Entry 7VBA (electron microscopy, 2.89 A resolution); this record covers chains B and R of the 16 polymer chains in the assembly.

Chain B:
Protein: DNA-directed RNA polymerase I subunit RPA2
From: Homo sapiens
Notes: EC 2.7.7.6
UniProt: Q9H9Y6 (RPA2_HUMAN); residues 1-1135 here = UniProt positions 1-1135
Amino-acid sequence (1135 residues; numbered 1 to 1135; the number before each row is that of its first residue):
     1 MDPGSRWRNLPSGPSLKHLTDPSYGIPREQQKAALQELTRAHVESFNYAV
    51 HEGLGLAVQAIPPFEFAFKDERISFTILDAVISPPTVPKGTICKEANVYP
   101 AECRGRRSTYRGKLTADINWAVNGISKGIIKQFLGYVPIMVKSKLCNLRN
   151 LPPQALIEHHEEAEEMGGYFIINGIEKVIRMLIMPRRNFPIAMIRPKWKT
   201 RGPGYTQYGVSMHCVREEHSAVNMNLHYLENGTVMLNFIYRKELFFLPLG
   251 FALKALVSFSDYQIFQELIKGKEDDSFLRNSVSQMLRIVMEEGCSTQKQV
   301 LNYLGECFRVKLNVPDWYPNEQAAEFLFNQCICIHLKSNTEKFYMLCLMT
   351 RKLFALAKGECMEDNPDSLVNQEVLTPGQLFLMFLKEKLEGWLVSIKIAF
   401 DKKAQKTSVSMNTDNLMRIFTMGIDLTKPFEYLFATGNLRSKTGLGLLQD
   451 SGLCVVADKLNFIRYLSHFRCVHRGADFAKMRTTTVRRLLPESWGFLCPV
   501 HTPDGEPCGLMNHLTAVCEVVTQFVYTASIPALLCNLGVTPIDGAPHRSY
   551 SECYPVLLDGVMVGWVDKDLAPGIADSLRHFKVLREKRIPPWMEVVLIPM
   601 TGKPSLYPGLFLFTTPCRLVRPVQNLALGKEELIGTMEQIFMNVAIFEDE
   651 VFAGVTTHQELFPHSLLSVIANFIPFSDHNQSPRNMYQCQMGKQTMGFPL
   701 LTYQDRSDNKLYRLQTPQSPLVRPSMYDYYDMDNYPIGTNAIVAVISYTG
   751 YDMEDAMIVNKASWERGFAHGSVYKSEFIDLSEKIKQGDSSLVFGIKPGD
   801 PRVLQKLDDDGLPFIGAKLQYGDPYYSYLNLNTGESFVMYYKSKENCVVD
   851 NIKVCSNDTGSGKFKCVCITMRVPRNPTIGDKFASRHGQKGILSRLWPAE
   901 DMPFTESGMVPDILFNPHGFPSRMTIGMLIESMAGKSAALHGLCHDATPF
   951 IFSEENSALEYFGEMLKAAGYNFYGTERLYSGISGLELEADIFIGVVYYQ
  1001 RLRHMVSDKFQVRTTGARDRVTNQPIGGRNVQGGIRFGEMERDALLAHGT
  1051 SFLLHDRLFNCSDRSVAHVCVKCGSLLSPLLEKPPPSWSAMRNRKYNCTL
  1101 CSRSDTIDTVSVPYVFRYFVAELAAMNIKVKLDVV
Disordered / not traced: 1-4, 1085-1092
UniProt features mapped onto this chain:
  - zinc finger: Cys1070 to Cys1101 (C4-type)
  - region: Ile194 to Tyr208 (Loop B), Leu236 to Leu247 (Loop A), Leu439 to Leu453 (Fork loop 1), Arg474 to Leu489 (Fork loop 2)
  - binding site (RNA): Arg180, Asp367, Lys890
  - binding site (Mg(2+)): Asp755
  - binding site (DNA): Arg1020, Arg1036
  - binding site (Zn(2+)): Cys1070, Cys1073, Cys1098, Cys1101
  - site: Tyr687 (Active site gating)
  - modified residue: Ser1051 (Phosphoserine)
  - natural variant: Ser682 (S682R: In TCS4; uncertain significance), Arg1003 (R1003C: In TCS4; R1003S: In TCS4)
Ion coordination: Zn2+: Cys1070, Cys1073, Cys1098, Cys1101
What the authors report for this chain:
  - binding site for CMPcPP: Arg684, Arg923
  - disease-associated variants - S682R: decreased stability (proposed by the authors, not directly observed)

Chain R:
Molecule: 8-nt RNA strand
From: Homo sapiens
Sequence (8 nucleotides; row label = number of the first residue in the row; numbers below 1 keep their minus sign (U-8 is residue -8)):
    -8 UGCUGACU
Ion coordination: Mg2+: U-1 (shared with 1 residue of chain A)

How chain B and chain R interact:
Residue-residue contacts - 18 pairs, chain B then chain R:
  Arg180(B) with U-5(R), hydrogen bond to the phosphate; G-4(R), salt bridge to the phosphate
  Ser451(B) with C-6(R), phosphate contact
  Gly452(B) with U-5(R), sugar contact
  Val455(B) with U-5(R), phosphate contact
  Arg464(B) with G-4(R), hydrogen bond to the phosphate
  His473(B) with G-4(R), phosphate contact
  Met511(B) with G-4(R), phosphate contact
  Gln690(B) with A-3(R), sugar contact; C-2(R), phosphate contact
  Gln694(B) with A-3(R), hydrogen bond to the phosphate; C-2(R), hydrogen bond to the phosphate
  Lys882(B) with C-2(R), hydrogen bond to the phosphate; U-1(R), salt bridge to the phosphate
  Lys890(B) with U-1(R), salt bridge to the phosphate
  His1004(B) with A-3(R), sugar contact; C-2(R), sugar contact
  Lys1009(B) with C-2(R), sugar contact
Also at the interface, not in a pair above, chain B (14 interface residues in all): Pro507

Overview:
14 residues of chain B face 6 of chain R across their interface; the contacts include 5 hydrogen bonds and 3
salt bridges. Polar contacts include Arg180(B)-U-5(R), Arg464(B)-G-4(R) and Gln694(B)-A-3(R). The paper
reports a binding site for CMPcPP at Arg684(B) and Arg923(B); S682R of chain B reduces stability.
Here chain B is DNA-directed RNA polymerase I subunit RPA2 and chain R is an 8-nt RNA strand, both from Homo
sapiens. Entry 7VBA (Structure of the pre state human RNA Polymerase I Elongation Complex) was determined by
electron microscopy, deposited together with 7VBB and 7VBC.
